Entry 6QM7 (electron microscopy, 2.80 A resolution); this record covers chains O and P of the 28 polymer chains in the assembly.

== Chain O ==
Protein: Proteasome alpha1 chain
From: Leishmania tarentolae
Amino-acid sequence (250 residues; numbered 1 to 250; the number before each row is that of its first residue):
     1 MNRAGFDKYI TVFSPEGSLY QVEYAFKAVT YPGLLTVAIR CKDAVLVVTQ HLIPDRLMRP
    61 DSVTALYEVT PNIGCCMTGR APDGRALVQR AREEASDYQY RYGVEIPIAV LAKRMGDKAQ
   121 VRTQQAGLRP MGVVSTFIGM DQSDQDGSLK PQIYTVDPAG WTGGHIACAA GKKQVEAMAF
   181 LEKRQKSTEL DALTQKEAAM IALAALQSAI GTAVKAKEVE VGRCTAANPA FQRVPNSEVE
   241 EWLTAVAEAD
Disordered / not traced: 1-5, 250

== Chain P ==
Protein: Proteasome alpha2 chain
From: Leishmania tarentolae
Amino-acid sequence (231 residues; numbered 1 to 231; the number before each row is that of its first residue):
     1 MSEAFYGLTT FSPSGKLIQI EYATTAAGKG TTALGVKATD GVVIAAKKKA PSTLVDASSI
    61 QKVFVLDEHV GCTYSGMGPD CRVLIDSARK NCQQYKLMYN EPIPISQLVR KISAIYQEFT
   121 QSGGVRPFGC SLLVAGVDAN GYHLYQVDPS GTFWAWKATA IGTGSPDAKA FLEKRYTVDM
   181 ELEDAVHTAL LTLKEGFDGQ MTSENTQVGR VVENRFEILS VDQLRDYLDQ I
Disordered / not traced: 1-2

== How chain O and chain P interact ==
Contacting residue pairs - 61 pairs, chain O then chain P:
  Thr-11(O) / Arg-126(P)
  Val-12(O) / Leu-8(P)  hydrophobic
  Val-12(O) / Gln-19(P)
  Phe-13(O) / Gln-19(P)  hydrogen bond (backbone-side chain)
  Phe-13(O) / Tyr-22(P)  hydrophobic
  Phe-13(O) / Ala-23(P)  hydrophobic
  Phe-13(O) / Ala-26(P)  hydrophobic
  Phe-13(O) / Met-77(P)  hydrophobic
  Phe-13(O) / Arg-126(P)
  Phe-13(O) / Pro-127(P)
  Phe-13(O) / Gly-129(P)
  Ser-14(O) / Tyr-22(P)
  Pro-15(O) / Tyr-22(P)  hydrophobic
  Pro-15(O) / Thr-25(P)
  Glu-16(O) / Thr-25(P)
  Glu-16(O) / Lys-29(P)  hydrogen bond (backbone-side chain)
  Gly-17(O) / Tyr-22(P)
  Gly-17(O) / Ala-26(P)
  Gly-17(O) / Lys-29(P)
  Gly-17(O) / Met-77(P)
  Leu-19(O) / Met-77(P)  hydrophobic
  Leu-19(O) / Arg-126(P)
  Arg-40(O) / Asp-56(P)  salt bridge
  Lys-113(O) / Arg-82(P)
  Lys-113(O) / Asp-86(P)  salt bridge
  Asp-117(O) / Asp-86(P)
  Gln-120(O) / Pro-79(P)
  Gln-120(O) / Asp-80(P)  hydrogen bond
  Gln-120(O) / Val-83(P)
  Gln-120(O) / Arg-126(P)
  Thr-123(O) / Arg-126(P)  hydrogen bond (backbone-side chain)
  Gln-124(O) / Phe-119(P)
  Gln-124(O) / Gly-124(P)
  Gln-124(O) / Val-125(P)
  Gln-124(O) / Arg-126(P)  hydrogen bond (backbone-backbone)
  Gln-124(O) / Pro-127(P)
  Gln-124(O) / Phe-128(P)
  Gln-125(O) / Gly-124(P)
  Ala-126(O) / Ala-4(P)
  Ala-126(O) / Gly-124(P)  hydrogen bond (backbone-backbone)
  Tyr-154(O) / Ser-59(P)
  Ala-159(O) / Pro-79(P)
  Gly-160(O) / Pro-79(P)
  Trp-161(O) / Pro-79(P)
  Gly-163(O) / Ser-59(P)
  Gly-164(O) / Val-55(P)
  Gly-164(O) / Asp-56(P)  hydrogen bond (backbone-backbone)
  Gly-164(O) / Ser-59(P)  hydrogen bond (backbone-side chain)
  His-165(O) / Leu-54(P)
  His-165(O) / Val-55(P)
  His-165(O) / Asp-56(P)
  Ile-166(O) / Thr-53(P)
  Ile-166(O) / Leu-54(P)  hydrogen bond (backbone-backbone)
  Ala-167(O) / Leu-54(P)  hydrogen bond (backbone-backbone)
  Met-178(O) / Leu-54(P)  hydrophobic
  Leu-181(O) / Leu-54(P)  hydrophobic
  Glu-182(O) / Ser-52(P)
  Glu-182(O) / Leu-54(P)
  Gln-185(O) / Thr-53(P)  hydrogen bond
  Gln-185(O) / Leu-54(P)
  Leu-190(O) / Leu-54(P)  hydrophobic
Also at the interface, not in a pair above, chain O (32 interface residues in all): Ile-10, Ser-18
Also at the interface, not in a pair above, chain P (28 interface residues in all): Tyr-6

== In short ==
32 residues of chain O face 28 of chain P across their interface; the contacts include 11 hydrogen bonds and 2
salt bridges. Among the polar pairs are Arg-40(O)/Asp-56(P), Lys-113(O)/Asp-86(P) and Phe-13(O)/Gln-19(P).
Here chain O is Proteasome alpha1 chain and chain P is Proteasome alpha2 chain, both from Leishmania
tarentolae. Entry 6QM7 (Leishmania tarentolae proteasome 20S subunit complexed with GSK3494245) was determined
by electron microscopy (same publication as 6QM8).
